Entry 3L74 (X-ray diffraction, 2.76 A resolution); this record covers chains D and G of the 20 polymer chains in the assembly.

# Chain D
Molecule: Mitochondrial cytochrome C1, heme protein
Organism: Gallus gallus
Notes: EC 1.10.2.2
UniProt: D0VX26 (D0VX26_CHICK); residues 1-241 here = UniProt positions 1-241
Amino-acid sequence (241 residues; row label = number of the first residue in the row):
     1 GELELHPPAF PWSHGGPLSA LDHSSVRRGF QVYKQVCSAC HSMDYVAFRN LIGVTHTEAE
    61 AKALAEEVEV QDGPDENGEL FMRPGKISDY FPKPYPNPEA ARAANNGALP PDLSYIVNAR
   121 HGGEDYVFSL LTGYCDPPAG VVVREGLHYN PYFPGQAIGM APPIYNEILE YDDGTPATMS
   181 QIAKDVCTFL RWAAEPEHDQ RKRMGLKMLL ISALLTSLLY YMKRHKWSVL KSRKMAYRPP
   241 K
Ion coordination: heme c Fe: His41, Met160
Ligand contacts: heme c (HEC): Val32, Val36, Cys37, Cys40, His41, Asn105, Ala108, Leu109, Pro110, Pro111, Leu113, Ile116, Arg120, Tyr126, Val127, Leu130, Leu131, Phe153, Ile158, Gly159, Met160, Pro163, Ile164, Val186, Leu190

# Chain G
Molecule: Mitochondrial ubiquinol-cytochrome C reductase ubiquinone-binding protein qp-C
Organism: Gallus gallus
Notes: EC 1.10.2.2
UniProt: D0VX32 (D0VX32_CHICK); residues 1-81 here = UniProt positions 1-81
Amino-acid sequence (81 residues; each row starts with the number of its first residue):
     1 GIHFGNLARV RHIITYSLSP FEQRAIPNIF SDALPNVWRR FSSQVFKVAP PFLGAYLLYS
    61 WGTQEFERLK RKNPADYEND Q

# How chain D and chain G interact
Pairs across the interface (32; chain D residue first):
  Glu2(D) with Phe66(G); Lys70(G)
  Leu3(D) with Lys70(G); Lys72(G)
  Tyr220(D) with Ile26(G), hydrophobic
  Tyr221(D) with Ala25(G), hydrophobic
  Arg224(D) with Ala25(G), hydrogen bond (side chain-backbone); Ile26(G)
  His225(D) with Pro20(G); Phe21(G)
  Ser228(D) with Pro20(G); Gln23(G), hydrogen bond (backbone-side chain)
  Val229(D) with Ser17(G); Leu18(G); Pro20(G), hydrophobic; Gln23(G)
  Ser232(D) with Gln23(G), hydrogen bond
  Arg233(D) with Tyr16(G); Ser17(G)
  Lys234(D) with Thr15(G); Tyr16(G), hydrogen bond (backbone-backbone)
  Met235(D) with Ile14(G); Thr15(G)
  Ala236(D) with His12(G); Ile13(G); Ile14(G), hydrogen bond (backbone-backbone)
  Tyr237(D) with Arg11(G); His12(G)
  Arg238(D) with His12(G), hydrogen bond (backbone-backbone); Ile14(G)
  Pro239(D) with His12(G)
  Pro240(D) with His12(G)
Other interface residues (no listed pair), chain G (18 interface residues in all): Arg24, Pro27

# Overview
Chain D and chain G form an interface of 17 and 18 residues respectively; the contacts include 6 hydrogen
bonds. Polar contacts include Arg224(D)-Ala25(G), Ser228(D)-Gln23(G) and Ser232(D)-Gln23(G). Chain D binds
heme c. His41(D) and Met160(D) coordinate a heme c Fe ion.
Here chain D is Mitochondrial cytochrome C1, heme protein and chain G is Mitochondrial ubiquinol-cytochrome C
reductase ubiquinone-binding protein qp-C, both from Gallus gallus. Entry 3L74 (Cytochrome BC1 complex from
chicken with famoxadone bound) was determined by X-ray diffraction.
